Entry 8QJH (electron microscopy, 2.91 A resolution); this record covers chains A and B of the 12 polymer chains in the assembly.

Chain A (and B):
Name: Gap junction beta-1 protein
Organism: Homo sapiens
Notes: chain B of this document is another copy of the same molecule, construct and numbering; everything in this record applies to it too
UniProtKB: P08034 (CXB1_HUMAN); residue numbers follow UniProt; this construct covers 1-283
Amino-acid sequence (283 residues; each row starts with the number of its first residue):
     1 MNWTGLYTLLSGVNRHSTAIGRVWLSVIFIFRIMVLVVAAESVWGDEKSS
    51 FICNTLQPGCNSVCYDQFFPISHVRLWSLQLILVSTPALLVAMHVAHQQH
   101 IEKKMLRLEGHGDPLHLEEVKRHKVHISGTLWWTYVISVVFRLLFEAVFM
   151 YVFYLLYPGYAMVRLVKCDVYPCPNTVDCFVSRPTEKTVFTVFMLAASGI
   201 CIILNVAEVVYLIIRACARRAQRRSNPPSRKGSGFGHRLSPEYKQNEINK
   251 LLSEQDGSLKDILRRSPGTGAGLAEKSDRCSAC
Unresolved in the structure: 1-15, 100-128, 218-283
Disulfide bonds: C53-C179, C60-C173, C64-C168

How chain A and chain B interact:
Pairs across the interface - 47 pairs, chain A then chain B:
  E47(A) - R183(B)  salt bridge
  K48(A) - S50(B)
  K48(A) - S182(B)
  K48(A) - R183(B)
  Q57(A) - N54(B)
  P58(A) - N54(B)
  P58(A) - F180(B)
  G59(A) - I52(B)
  G59(A) - F180(B)
  S62(A) - F180(B)
  V63(A) - R164(B)  hydrogen bond (backbone-side chain)
  V63(A) - F180(B)  hydrophobic
  Y65(A) - R183(B)  hydrogen bond
  D66(A) - R164(B)  salt bridge
  D66(A) - R183(B)
  D66(A) - P184(B)
  D66(A) - T185(B)  hydrogen bond
  D66(A) - E186(B)
  Q67(A) - R164(B)  hydrogen bond
  P70(A) - T185(B)
  P70(A) - E186(B)  hydrogen bond (backbone-backbone)
  I71(A) - E186(B)
  S72(A) - E186(B)  hydrogen bond (backbone-side chain)
  R75(A) - S42(B)  hydrogen bond (side chain-backbone)
  R75(A) - V43(B)
  R75(A) - R183(B)
  R75(A) - E186(B)  salt bridge
  R75(A) - F190(B)
  S78(A) - V38(B)
  L79(A) - V35(B)  hydrophobic
  L79(A) - F190(B)  hydrophobic
  I82(A) - F31(B)  hydrophobic
  I82(A) - M34(B)  hydrophobic
  I82(A) - V35(B)
  L83(A) - F31(B)  hydrophobic
  L89(A) - I30(B)  hydrophobic
  L90(A) - V23(B)
  L90(A) - V27(B)  hydrophobic
  M93(A) - R22(B)
  M93(A) - V23(B)  hydrophobic
  M93(A) - S26(B)  hydrogen bond
  M93(A) - V27(B)  hydrophobic
  H94(A) - V23(B)
  H97(A) - R22(B)  hydrogen bond (backbone-side chain)
  H97(A) - V23(B)
  Y171(A) - L165(B)  hydrophobic
  P172(A) - F180(B)  hydrophobic
Other interface residues (no listed pair), chain A (26 interface residues in all): T86
Other interface residues (no listed pair), chain B (28 interface residues in all): W24, D178, V181, V189, F193

Summary:
26 residues of chain A face 28 of chain B across their interface, with 9 hydrogen bonds and 3 salt bridges.
Polar contacts include E47(A)-R183(B), D66(A)-R164(B) and R75(A)-E186(B).
Both chains are Gap junction beta-1 protein (Homo sapiens). Entry 8QJH (Connexin-32 gap junction channel in
complex with mefloquine) was determined by electron microscopy, deposited together with 8QJF, 8QK6, 8QKI and
8QKO.
